1UMZ - chain A; structure by X-ray diffraction, 1.80 A resolution.

# Chain A
Protein: Xyloglucan endotransglycosylase
From: Populus tremula
Notes: EC 2.4.1.207
Reference sequence: Q8GZD5 (Q8GZD5); residues 1-272 here correspond to UniProt positions 23-294 (UniProt number = residue number + 22)
Amino-acid sequence (278 residues; each row starts with the number of its first residue; note: 1 number in that range is skipped by the numbering (no residue carries it; nothing is unmodelled there); numbers below 1 keep their minus sign (UNK-6 is residue -6); X marks 1 residue of unknown identity (built as UNK)):
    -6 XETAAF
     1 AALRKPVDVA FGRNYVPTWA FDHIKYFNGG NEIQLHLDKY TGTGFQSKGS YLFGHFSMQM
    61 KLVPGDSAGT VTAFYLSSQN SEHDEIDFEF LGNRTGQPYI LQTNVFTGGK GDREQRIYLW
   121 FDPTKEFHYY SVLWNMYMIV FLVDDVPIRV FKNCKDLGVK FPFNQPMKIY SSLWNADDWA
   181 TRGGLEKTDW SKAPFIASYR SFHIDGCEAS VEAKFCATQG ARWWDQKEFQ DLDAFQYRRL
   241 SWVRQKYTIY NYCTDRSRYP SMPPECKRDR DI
Unresolved in the structure: -6 to -1, 1-5
Disulfides: Cys207-Cys216, Cys253-Cys266
Covalently attached groups: N-acetylglucosamine (NAG) linked to Asn93
From the paper describing this entry:
  - post-translational modification sites: Asn93
  - specificity-determining residues: Tyr170, Tyr250 (proposed by the authors, not directly observed)
  - binding site for beta-D-glucopyranose: Glu89, Arg116, Trp179, Gly183
  - binding site for alpha-D-xylopyranose: Glu114, Arg116, Asp178, Trp179, Tyr250, Arg258
  - catalytic residues: Glu85, Asp87, Glu89 (proposed by the authors, not directly observed)

# In short
Covalently linked N-acetylglucosamine: at Asn93. From the paper: catalytic residues Glu85, Asp87 and Glu89; a
binding site for alpha-D-xylopyranose at Glu114, Arg116 and Asp178 among others.
Chain A is Xyloglucan endotransglycosylase (Populus tremula); the structure, Xyloglucan endotransglycosylase
in complex with the xyloglucan nonasaccharide XLLG, was determined by X-ray diffraction (same publication as
1UN1).
